Entry 3WB8 (X-ray diffraction, 2.50 A resolution); this record covers chain A.

[Chain A]
Molecule: Unconventional myosin-Va
Source organism: Mus musculus
Notes: fragment: Globular Tail Domain (GTD)
Reference sequence: Q99104 (MYO5A_MOUSE); residues 1469-1853 here = UniProt positions 1469-1853
Sequence (404 residues; row label = number of the first residue in the row):
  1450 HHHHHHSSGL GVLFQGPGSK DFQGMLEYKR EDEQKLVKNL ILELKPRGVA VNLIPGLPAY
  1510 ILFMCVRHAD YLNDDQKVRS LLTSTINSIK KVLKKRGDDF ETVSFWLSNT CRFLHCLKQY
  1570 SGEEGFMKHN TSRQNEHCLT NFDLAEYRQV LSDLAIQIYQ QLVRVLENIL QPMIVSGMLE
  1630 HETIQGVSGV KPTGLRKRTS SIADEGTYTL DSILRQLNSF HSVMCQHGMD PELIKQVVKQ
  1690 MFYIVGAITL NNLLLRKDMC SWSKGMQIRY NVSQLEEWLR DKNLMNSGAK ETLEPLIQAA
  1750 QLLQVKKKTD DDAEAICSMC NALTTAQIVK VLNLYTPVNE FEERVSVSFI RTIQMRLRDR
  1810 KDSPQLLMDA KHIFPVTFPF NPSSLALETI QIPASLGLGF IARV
Unresolved in the structure: 1450-1470, 1635-1655
Sequence notes: expression tag (1450-1468)
From the paper describing this entry:
  - disease-associated variants - I1510N, M1513K, D1519G: decreased stability (proposed by the authors, not directly observed)
  - mutagenesis - I1535E, K1539E: decreased binding to Gran

[Summary]
From the paper: I1510N, M1513K and D1519G reduce stability; I1535E and K1539E reduce binding to Gran.
Chain A is Unconventional myosin-Va (Mus musculus); the structure, Crystal Structure of MyoVa-GTD, was
determined by X-ray diffraction together with 4KP3 from the same study.
